PDB entry 3DRT | X-ray diffraction, 3.30 A resolution | chains B and C of the 3 polymer chains in the assembly

# Chain B
Protein: 2F5 Fab' heavy chain
Source organism: Homo sapiens
Notes: antibody fragment or engineered binder
Amino-acid sequence (235 residues; row label = number of the first residue in the row; a row labelled like 35A-35B holds insertion residues (35A, then the next letters in order)):
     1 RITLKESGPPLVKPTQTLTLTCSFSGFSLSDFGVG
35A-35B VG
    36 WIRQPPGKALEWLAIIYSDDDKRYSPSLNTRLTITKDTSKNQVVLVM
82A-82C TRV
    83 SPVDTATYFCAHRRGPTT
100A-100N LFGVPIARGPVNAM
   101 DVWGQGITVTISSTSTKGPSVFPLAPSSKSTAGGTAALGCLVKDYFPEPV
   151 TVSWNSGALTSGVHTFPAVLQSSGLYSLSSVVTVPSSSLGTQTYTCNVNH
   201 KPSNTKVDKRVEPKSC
Disordered / not traced: 100, 100A-100H, 127-133, 214-216
Cystine bridges: Cys22-Cys92, Cys140-Cys196

# Chain C
Protein: scrHyb3K construct
Amino-acid sequence (35 residues; numbered -22 to 12; the number before each row is that of its first residue; numbers below 1 keep their minus sign (Gly-22 is residue -22)):
   -22 GIGAFGLLGFLAAGSKKXKNEQELLELDKWASLWN
Disordered / not traced: -22 to 2, 9-12
Modified / non-standard residues: ACA (6-aminohexanoic acid) at position -5

# Interface between chain B and chain C
Residue-residue contacts (9):
  Gly33(B) with Trp7(C)
  Tyr52(B) with Asp5(C), hydrogen bond; Lys6(C)
  Asp56(B) with Lys6(C), salt bridge
  Arg58(B) with Glu3(C), salt bridge
  Arg95(B) with Asp5(C), salt bridge; Trp7(C)
  Pro98(B) with Trp7(C)
  Val100K(B) with Trp7(C)
Also at the interface, not in a pair above, chain B (10 interface residues in all): Phe32, Asp54, Arg96

# Summary
The interface between chain B and chain C involves 10 residues on one side and 4 on the other, with 1 hydrogen
bond and 3 salt bridges. Among the polar pairs are Asp56(B)-Lys6(C), Arg58(B)-Glu3(C) and Arg95(B)-Asp5(C).
Here chain B is 2F5 Fab' heavy chain (Homo sapiens) and chain C is scrHyb3K construct. Entry 3DRT (Crystal
structure of the HIV-1 broadly neutralizing antibody 2F5 in complex with the gp41 scrambledFP-MPER scrHyb3K
...) was determined by X-ray diffraction together with 3EGS from the same study.
